1AS2 - chain A; structure by X-ray diffraction, 2.80 A resolution.

Chain A:
Molecule: GIA1
From: Rattus norvegicus
UniProtKB: P10824 (GNAI1_RAT); residues 2-354 here correspond to UniProt positions 1-353 (UniProt number = residue number - 1)
Sequence (353 residues; numbered 2 to 354; the number before each row is that of its first residue):
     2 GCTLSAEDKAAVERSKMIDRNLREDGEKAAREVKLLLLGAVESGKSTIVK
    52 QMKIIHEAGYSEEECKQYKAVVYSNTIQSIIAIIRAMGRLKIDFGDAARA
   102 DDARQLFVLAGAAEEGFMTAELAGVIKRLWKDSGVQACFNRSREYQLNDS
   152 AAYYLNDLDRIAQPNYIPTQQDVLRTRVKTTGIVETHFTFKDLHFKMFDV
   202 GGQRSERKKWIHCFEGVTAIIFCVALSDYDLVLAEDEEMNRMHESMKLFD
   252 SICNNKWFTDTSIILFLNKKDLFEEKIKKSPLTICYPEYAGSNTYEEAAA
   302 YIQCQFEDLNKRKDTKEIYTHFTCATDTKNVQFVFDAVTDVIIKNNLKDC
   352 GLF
Not modelled in the structure: 2-31, 347-354
Sequence notes: engineered mutation Val42 (Gly41 in P10824)
Ligand contacts: GDP (guanosine-5'-diphosphate): Ala41, Val42, Glu43, Ser44, Gly45, Lys46, Ser47, Thr48, Asp150, Ser151, Leu175, Arg176, Thr177, Arg178, Val179, Thr181, Asn269, Lys270, Asp272, Leu273, Thr324, Cys325, Ala326, Thr327
Curated features (UniProtKB/Swiss-Prot):
  - binding site (Mg(2+)): Thr182

In short:
Bound to chain A: GDP. UniProt lists Mg2+-binding residue Thr182.
Chain A is GIA1 (Rattus norvegicus); the structure, Gdp+pi bound G42V GIA1, was determined by X-ray
diffraction, deposited together with 1AS0 and 1AS3.
